1Z4Y - chain A; structure by X-ray diffraction, 2.60 A resolution.

== Chain A ==
Protein: Hemagglutinin-neuraminidase
Source organism: Simian virus 5
Notes: EC 3.2.1.18; fragment: Extracellular domain
UniProtKB: P04850 (HEMA_SV5); residues 37-565 here = UniProt positions 37-565
Sequence (532 residues; each row starts with the number of its first residue):
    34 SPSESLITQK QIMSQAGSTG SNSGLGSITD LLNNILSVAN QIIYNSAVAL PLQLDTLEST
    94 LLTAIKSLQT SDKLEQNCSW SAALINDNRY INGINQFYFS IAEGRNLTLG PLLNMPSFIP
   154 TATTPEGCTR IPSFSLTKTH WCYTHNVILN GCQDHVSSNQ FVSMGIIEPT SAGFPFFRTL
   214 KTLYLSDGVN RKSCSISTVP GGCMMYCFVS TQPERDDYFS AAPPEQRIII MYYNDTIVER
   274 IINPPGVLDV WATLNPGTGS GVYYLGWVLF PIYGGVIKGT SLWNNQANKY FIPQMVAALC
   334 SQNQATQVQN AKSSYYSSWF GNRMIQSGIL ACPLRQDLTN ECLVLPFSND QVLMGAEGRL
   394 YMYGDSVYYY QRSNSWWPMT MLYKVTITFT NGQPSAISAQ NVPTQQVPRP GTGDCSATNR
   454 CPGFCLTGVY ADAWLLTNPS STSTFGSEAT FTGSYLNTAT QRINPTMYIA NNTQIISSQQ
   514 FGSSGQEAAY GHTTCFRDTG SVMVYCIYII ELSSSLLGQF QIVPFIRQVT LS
Not modelled in the structure: 34-117, 186-190
Sequence notes: cloning artifact (34-36)
Modified residues: Asn139 (glycosylation site)
Disulfide bonds: Cys161-Cys185, Cys175-Cys236, Cys227-Cys240, Cys365-Cys375, Cys448-Cys458, Cys528-Cys539
Covalently attached groups: N-acetylglucosamine (NAG) linked to Asn267, Asn504
Metal / ion sites: Ca2+: Asp250, Ser253, Ala255, Ala285
Residues lining bound ligands: N-acetylglucosamine (NAG; 2-acetamido-2-deoxy-beta-D-glucopyranose): Ala135, Glu136, Asn139, Leu564, Ser565
Curated features (UniProtKB/Swiss-Prot):
  - region: Asn223 to Ser228 (Involved in neuraminidase activity)
  - glycosylation (N-linked (GlcNAc...) asparagine): Asn139, Asn267, Asn504
Reported in the primary citation:
  - conformationally variable residues (order/disorder transition): Gln186 to Ser190
  - contacts within the chain: Arg163-Glu544 (salt bridge)
  - catalytic residues: Glu390, Tyr523 (proposed by the authors, not directly observed)

== Overview ==
Ligands of chain A: N-acetylglucosamine. Covalently linked N-acetylglucosamine: at Asn267 and Asn504. The Ca2+
site is built by Asp250, Ser253, Ala255 and Ala285. The paper reports catalytic residues Glu390 and Tyr523;
conformational variability at Gln186.
Chain A is Hemagglutinin-neuraminidase (Simian virus 5); the structure, Parainfluenza Virus 5 (SV5)
Hemagglutinin-Neuraminidase (HN) (pH 8.0), was determined by X-ray diffraction, deposited together with 1Z4V,
1Z4W, 1Z4X, 1Z4Z and 1Z50.
